Entry 8HN6 (X-ray diffraction, 2.07 A resolution); this record covers chains C and D of the 6 polymer chains in the assembly.

== Chain C ==
Protein: Heavy chain of monoclonal antibody 3G10
Organism: Homo sapiens
Notes: antibody fragment or engineered binder
Amino-acid sequence (117 residues; row label = number of the first residue in the row):
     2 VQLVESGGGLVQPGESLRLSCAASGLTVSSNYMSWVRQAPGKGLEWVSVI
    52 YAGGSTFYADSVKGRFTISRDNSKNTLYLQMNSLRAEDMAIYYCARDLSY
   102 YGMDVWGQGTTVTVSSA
Disulfides: C22-C95

== Chain D ==
Protein: Light chain of monoclonal antibody 3G10
Organism: Homo sapiens
Notes: antibody fragment or engineered binder
Amino-acid sequence (108 residues; row label = number of the first residue in the row; numbering starts at 0):
     0 MDIQLTQFPFSLSASVGDRVTITCRASQGISTYLAWYQQKPGRAPKLLIY
    50 AASTLQSGVPSRFSGSGSGTEFTLTISSLQPEDFATYYCQLLNSYPVHFG
   100 QGTKLEIK
Disulfides: C23-C88

== How chain C and chain D interact ==
Contacting residue pairs (40; chain C residue first):
  Y33(C) - Y94(D)
  Q39(C) - Q38(D)  hydrogen bond
  Q39(C) - Y87(D)  hydrogen bond
  K43(C) - Y87(D)
  G44(C) - Y87(D)
  L45(C) - P44(D)  hydrophobic
  L45(C) - Y87(D)  hydrophobic
  L45(C) - F98(D)
  W47(C) - Y94(D)
  W47(C) - P95(D)  hydrophobic
  W47(C) - V96(D)  hydrophobic
  W47(C) - F98(D)
  V50(C) - Y94(D)  hydrophobic
  Y52(C) - Y94(D)
  Y94(C) - Q38(D)
  Y94(C) - G41(D)
  Y94(C) - R42(D)
  Y94(C) - A43(D)  hydrophobic
  D98(C) - Y94(D)  hydrogen bond
  S100(C) - L91(D)
  S100(C) - N92(D)  hydrogen bond (backbone-backbone)
  Y101(C) - Y49(D)
  Y101(C) - L91(D)
  Y101(C) - N92(D)
  Y102(C) - L46(D)
  Y102(C) - Y49(D)  hydrophobic
  G103(C) - Y36(D)
  G103(C) - L91(D)
  M104(C) - Y36(D)  hydrogen bond (backbone-side chain)
  M104(C) - L46(D)
  M104(C) - Q89(D)
  M104(C) - F98(D)  hydrophobic
  D105(C) - L46(D)
  D105(C) - Q55(D)
  W107(C) - Y36(D)  hydrophobic
  W107(C) - A43(D)  hydrophobic
  W107(C) - P44(D)
  G108(C) - A43(D)
  Q109(C) - R42(D)
  Q109(C) - A43(D)  hydrogen bond (side chain-backbone)
Other interface residues (no listed pair), chain C (22 interface residues in all): S35, V37, E46
Other interface residues (no listed pair), chain D (18 interface residues in all): A50

== Summary ==
22 residues of chain C face 18 of chain D across their interface, with 6 hydrogen bonds. Among the polar pairs
are Q39(C)-Q38(D), Q39(C)-Y87(D) and D98(C)-Y94(D).
Here chain C is Heavy chain of monoclonal antibody 3G10 and chain D is Light chain of monoclonal antibody
3G10, both from Homo sapiens. Entry 8HN6 (Crystal structure of monoclonal antibody complexed with SARS-CoV-2
RBD) was determined by X-ray diffraction.
